Entry 9JCB (X-ray diffraction, 3.46 A resolution); this record covers chains A and C of the 3 polymer chains in the assembly.

[Chain A (and C)]
Name: Lipase
From: Kalmanozyma brasiliensis GHG001
Notes: EC 3.1.1.3; chain C of this document is another copy of the same molecule, construct and numbering; everything in this record applies to it too
UniProtKB: V5F2U3 (V5F2U3_KALBG); numbering as in UniProt (aligned over 21-451)
Chain sequence (439 residues; each row starts with the number of its first residue):
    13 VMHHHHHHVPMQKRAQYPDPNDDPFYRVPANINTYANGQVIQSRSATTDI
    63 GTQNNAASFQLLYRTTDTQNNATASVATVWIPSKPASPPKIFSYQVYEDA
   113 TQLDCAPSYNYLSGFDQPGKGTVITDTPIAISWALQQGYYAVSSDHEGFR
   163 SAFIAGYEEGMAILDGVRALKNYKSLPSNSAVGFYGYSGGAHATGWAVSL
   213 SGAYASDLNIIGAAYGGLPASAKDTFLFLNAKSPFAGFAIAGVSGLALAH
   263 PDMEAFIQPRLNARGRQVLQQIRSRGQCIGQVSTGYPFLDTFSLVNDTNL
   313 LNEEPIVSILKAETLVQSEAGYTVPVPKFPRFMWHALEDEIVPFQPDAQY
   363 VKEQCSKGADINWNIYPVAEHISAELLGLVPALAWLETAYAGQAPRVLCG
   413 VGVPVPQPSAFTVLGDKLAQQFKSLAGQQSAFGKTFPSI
Disordered / not traced: 13-27
Differences from the reference sequence: expression tag (13-20)
Disulfide bonds: C117-C290
Glycans and other covalent adducts: N-acetylglucosamine (NAG) linked to N308

[Chain A / chain C interface]
Residue-residue contacts - 54 pairs, chain A then chain C:
  K364(A) with E350(C), salt bridge; V380(C)
  S368(A) with V380(C)
  L410(A) with Y378(C), hydrophobic; L389(C), hydrophobic
  G412(A) with P379(C)
  V413(A) with P379(C), hydrophobic
  V417(A) with V415(C), hydrophobic
  Q419(A) with P393(C)
  P420(A) with A396(C), hydrophobic
  A422(A) with V392(C), hydrophobic
  V425(A) with W145(C); V392(C); L395(C), hydrophobic; A396(C)
  L426(A) with Q148(C); L391(C), hydrophobic; L395(C), hydrophobic
  K429(A) with Q148(C)
  L430(A) with I141(C); S144(C); W145(C); Q148(C)
  Q433(A) with P140(C); I141(C)
  F434(A) with I141(C), hydrophobic; L388(C); L391(C), hydrophobic; V392(C), hydrophobic
  L437(A) with T137(C); I141(C), hydrophobic
  Q441(A) with T137(C)
  S442(A) with T137(C); I384(C)
  A443(A) with G133(C); T137(C)
  F444(A) with Y109(C), hydrophobic; D111(C); S200(C); F247(C); F250(C), hydrophobic; I291(C), hydrophobic; S295(C); I384(C), hydrophobic; E387(C)
  K446(A) with F247(C); E352(C), salt bridge; E382(C), salt bridge; I384(C)
  F448(A) with T137(C); I384(C), hydrophobic; L388(C), hydrophobic
  P449(A) with S385(C)
  I451(A) with L388(C), hydrophobic
Interface residues without a listed pair, chain A (25 interface residues in all): T447
Interface residues without a listed pair, chain C (39 interface residues in all): Q65, T134, D138, Q149, G292, I353, H383, P416

[Summary]
25 residues of chain A face 39 of chain C across their interface; the contacts include 3 salt bridges. Polar
pairs include K364(A)-E350(C), K446(A)-E352(C) and K446(A)-E382(C). Covalently linked N-acetylglucosamine: at
N308(A).
Chain A and chain C are both Lipase (Kalmanozyma brasiliensis GHG001); the structure, CalA-like lipase from
Kalmanozyma brasiliensis, was determined by X-ray diffraction (same publication as 9JC9 and 9JCA).
